PDB entry 6LY9 | electron microscopy, 3.93 A resolution | chains N and K of the 16 polymer chains in the assembly

Chain N:
Protein: V-type ATP synthase subunit I
Organism: Thermus thermophilus HB8
Reference sequence: Q5SIT6 (Q5SIT6_THET8); residue numbers follow UniProt; this construct covers 1-652
Chain sequence (652 residues; numbered 1 to 652; the number before each row is that of its first residue):
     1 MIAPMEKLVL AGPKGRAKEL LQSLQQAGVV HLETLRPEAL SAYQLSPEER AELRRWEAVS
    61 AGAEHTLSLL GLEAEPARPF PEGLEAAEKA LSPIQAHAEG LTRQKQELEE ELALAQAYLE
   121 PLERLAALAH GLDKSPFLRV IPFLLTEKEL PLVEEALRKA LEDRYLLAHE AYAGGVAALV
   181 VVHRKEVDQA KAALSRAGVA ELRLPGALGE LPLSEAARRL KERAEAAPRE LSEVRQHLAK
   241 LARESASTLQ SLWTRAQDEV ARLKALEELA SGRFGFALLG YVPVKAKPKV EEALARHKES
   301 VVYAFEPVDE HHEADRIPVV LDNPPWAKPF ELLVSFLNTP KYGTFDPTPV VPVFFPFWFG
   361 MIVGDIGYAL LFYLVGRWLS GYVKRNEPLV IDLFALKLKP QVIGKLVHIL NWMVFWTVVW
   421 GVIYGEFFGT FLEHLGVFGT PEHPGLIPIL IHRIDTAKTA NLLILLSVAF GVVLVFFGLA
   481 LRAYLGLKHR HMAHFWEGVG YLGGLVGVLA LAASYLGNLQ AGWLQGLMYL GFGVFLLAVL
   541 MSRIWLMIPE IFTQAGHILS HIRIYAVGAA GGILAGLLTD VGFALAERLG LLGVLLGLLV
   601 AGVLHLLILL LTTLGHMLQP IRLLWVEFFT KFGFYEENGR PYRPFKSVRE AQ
Not modelled in the structure: 1-3
From the paper describing this entry:
  - conformationally variable residues (helix shift): Leu-119, Ala-246

Chain K:
Protein: V-type ATP synthase, subunit (VAPC-THERM)
Organism: Thermus thermophilus HB8
Reference sequence: Q5SIT5 (Q5SIT5_THET8); numbering as in UniProt (aligned over 1-120)
Chain sequence (120 residues; row label = number of the first residue in the row):
     1 MTGGLVLNAI SRAGGAMGGL GLIKSLAEKE KQLLERLEAA KKEAEERVKR AEAEAKALLE
    61 EAEAKAKALE AQYRERERAE TEALLARYRE RAEAEAKAVR EKAMARLDEA VALVLKEVLP
Not modelled in the structure: 1-20, 43-120

Chain N / chain K interface:
Contacting residue pairs - 4 pairs, chain N then chain K:
  Leu-166(N) / Ala-27(K)  hydrophobic
  Leu-167(N) / Lys-24(K)
  Ala-168(N) / Lys-24(K)
  His-169(N) / Gly-21(K)
Other interface residues (no listed pair), chain N (5 interface residues in all): His-130
Other interface residues (no listed pair), chain K (5 interface residues in all): Ile-23, Glu-28

Overview:
Chain N and chain K each contribute 5 residues to their interface. From the paper: conformational variability
at Leu-119(N) and Ala-246(N).
Chain N is V-type ATP synthase subunit I and chain K is V-type ATP synthase, subunit (VAPC-THERM), both from
Thermus thermophilus HB8; the structure, The membrane-embedded Vo domain of V/A-ATPase from Thermus
thermophilus, was determined by electron microscopy together with 6LY8 from the same study.
